7VDT - chains G and I of the 11 polymer chains in the assembly; structure by electron microscopy, 2.80 A resolution.

== Chain G ==
Protein: Histone H2A
Source organism: Xenopus laevis
UniProtKB: Q6AZJ8 (Q6AZJ8_XENLA); residues 0-129 here correspond to UniProt positions 1-130 (UniProt number = residue number + 1)
Chain sequence (130 residues; row label = number of the first residue in the row; numbering starts at 0):
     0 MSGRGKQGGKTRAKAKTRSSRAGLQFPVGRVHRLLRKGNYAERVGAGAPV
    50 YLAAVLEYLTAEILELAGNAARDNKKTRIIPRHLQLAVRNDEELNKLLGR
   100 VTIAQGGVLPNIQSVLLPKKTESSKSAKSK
Disordered / not traced: 0-11, 120-129

== Chain I ==
Molecule: 207-nt DNA strand
Sequence (207 nucleotides; each row starts with the number of its first residue; numbers below 1 keep their minus sign (DG-19 is residue -19)):
   -19 GGACCCTATACGCGGCCGCCCTGGAGAATCCCGGTGCCGAGGCCGCTCAA
    31 TTGGTCGTAGACAGCTCTAGCACCGCTTAAACGCACGTACGCGCTGTCCC
    81 CCGCGTTTTAACCGCCAAGGGGATTACTCCCTAGTCTCCAGGCACGTGTC
   131 AGATATATACATCCTGAAGCTTGTCGAGAAGTACTAGAGGATCATAATCA
   181 GCCATAC
Disordered / not traced: -19 to 12, 148-187

== Chain G / chain I interface ==
Pairs across the interface - 13 pairs, chain G then chain I:
  Ala12(G) - DT32(I)  phosphate contact
  Lys13(G) - DT32(I)  sugar contact
  Lys15(G) - DT31(I)  phosphate contact
  Lys15(G) - DT32(I)  hydrogen bond to the phosphate
  Thr16(G) - DT31(I)  phosphate contact
  Arg17(G) - DT31(I)  salt bridge to the phosphate
  Arg20(G) - DT32(I)  salt bridge to the phosphate
  Gly28(G) - DT31(I)  phosphate contact
  Arg29(G) - DA30(I)  phosphate contact
  Arg32(G) - DA29(I)  sugar contact
  Arg32(G) - DA30(I)  salt bridge to the phosphate
  Arg77(G) - DA20(I)  hydrogen bond to the phosphate
  Arg77(G) - DG21(I)  salt bridge to the phosphate
Interface residues without a listed pair, chain G (13 interface residues in all): Ala14, Glu41, Arg42
Interface residues without a listed pair, chain I (8 interface residues in all): DG33, DA39

== Overview ==
Chain G and chain I form an interface of 13 and 8 residues respectively; the contacts include 2 hydrogen bonds
and 4 salt bridges. Among the polar pairs are Lys15(G)-DT32(I), Arg77(G)-DA20(I) and Arg17(G)-DT31(I).
Chain G is Histone H2A (Xenopus laevis) and chain I is a 207-nt DNA strand; the structure, The
motor-nucleosome module of human chromatin remodeling PBAF-nucleosome complex, was determined by electron
microscopy.
